Entry 2Q7J (X-ray diffraction, 1.90 A resolution); this record covers chains A and B.

[Chain A]
Molecule: Androgen receptor
From: Homo sapiens
Reference sequence: P10275 (ANDR_HUMAN); residue numbers follow UniProt; this construct covers 663-919
Chain sequence (257 residues; row label = number of the first residue in the row):
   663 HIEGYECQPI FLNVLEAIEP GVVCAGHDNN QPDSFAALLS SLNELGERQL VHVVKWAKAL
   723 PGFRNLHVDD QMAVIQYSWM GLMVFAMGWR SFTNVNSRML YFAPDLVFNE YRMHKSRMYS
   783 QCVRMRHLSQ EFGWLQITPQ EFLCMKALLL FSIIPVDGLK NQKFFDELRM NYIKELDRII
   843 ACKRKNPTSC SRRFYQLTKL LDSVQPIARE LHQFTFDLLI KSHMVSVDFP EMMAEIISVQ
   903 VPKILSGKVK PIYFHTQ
Not modelled in the structure: 663-670, 844-845
Residues lining bound ligands: testosterone (TES): Leu701, Leu704, Asn705, Leu707, Gly708, Gln711, Trp741, Met742, Met745, Val746, Met749, Arg752, Phe764, Met780, Leu873, Phe876, Thr877, Leu880, Phe891, Met895
UniProt features mapped onto this chain:
  - natural variant: Val685 (V685I: In AIS), Leu701 (L701M: In AIS), Ser703 (S703A: In AIS), Val716 (V716M: In prostate cancer), Arg752 (W752R: In AIS; this construct carries the variant), Phe813 (L813F: In AIS; this construct carries the variant), Ile842 (I842S: In PAIS), Arg855 (R855K: In PAIS), Leu881 (L881Q: In prostate cancer), Val887 (M887V: In AIS; this construct carries the variant), Ile899 (I899T: In AIS)
Reported in the primary citation:
  - mutagenesis - K720A, E897K: abolished signaling
  - disease-associated variants - H874Y: increased signaling in response to T
  - mutagenesis - H874Y: unchanged binding to AR FXXLF peptide
  - mutagenesis - H874Y (3-4-fold): increased binding to T

[Chain B]
Molecule: Nuclear receptor coactivator 2
From: Homo sapiens
Reference sequence: Q15596 (NCOA2_HUMAN); residue numbers follow UniProt; this construct covers 740-753
Chain sequence (14 residues; row label = number of the first residue in the row):
   740 KENALLRYLL DKDD
Not modelled in the structure: 740

[How chain A and chain B interact]
Contacting residue pairs (22; chain A residue first):
  Val716(A) with Leu745(B), hydrophobic; Leu748(B); Leu749(B)
  Lys720(A) with Leu748(B), hydrogen bond (side chain-backbone); Leu749(B), hydrogen bond (side chain-backbone); Lys751(B), hydrogen bond (side chain-backbone)
  Arg726(A) with Leu749(B), hydrogen bond (side chain-backbone)
  Val730(A) with Arg746(B); Leu749(B), hydrophobic
  Gln733(A) with Leu749(B)
  Met734(A) with Asn742(B); Leu745(B), hydrophobic; Arg746(B); Leu749(B), hydrophobic
  Gln738(A) with Asn742(B); Leu745(B)
  Glu893(A) with Leu744(B)
  Met894(A) with Leu744(B), hydrophobic; Leu748(B), hydrophobic
  Glu897(A) with Glu741(B); Asn742(B)
  Ile898(A) with Asn742(B)
Interface residues without a listed pair, chain A (15 interface residues in all): Val713, Phe725, Asp731, Ile737
Interface residues without a listed pair, chain B (10 interface residues in all): Asp750, Asp752

[In short]
15 residues of chain A face 10 of chain B across their interface, with 4 hydrogen bonds. Among the polar pairs
are Lys720(A)-Leu748(B), Lys720(A)-Leu749(B) and Lys720(A)-Lys751(B). Ligands of chain A: testosterone. From
the paper: K720A and E897K of chain A abolish signaling; H874Y of chain A increases signaling in response to
T.
Chain A is Androgen receptor and chain B is Nuclear receptor coactivator 2, both from Homo sapiens; the
structure, The Wild Type Androgen Receptor Ligand Binding Domain Bound with Testosterone and a TIF2 box 3 ...,
was determined by X-ray diffraction, deposited together with 2Q7I, 2Q7K and 2Q7L.
